Entry 7R21 (electron microscopy, 3.10 A resolution); this record covers chains P and R of the 19 polymer chains in the assembly.

== Chain P ==
Protein: Type I-A CRISPR-associated protein Cas5
From: Pyrococcus furiosus DSM 3638
UniProtKB: A0A5C0XNV9 (A0A5C0XNV9_PYRFU); aligned to UniProt positions 1-256 over residues 1-256 (the alignment contains insertions or deletions, so no single offset holds)
Chain sequence (256 residues; row label = number of the first residue in the row):
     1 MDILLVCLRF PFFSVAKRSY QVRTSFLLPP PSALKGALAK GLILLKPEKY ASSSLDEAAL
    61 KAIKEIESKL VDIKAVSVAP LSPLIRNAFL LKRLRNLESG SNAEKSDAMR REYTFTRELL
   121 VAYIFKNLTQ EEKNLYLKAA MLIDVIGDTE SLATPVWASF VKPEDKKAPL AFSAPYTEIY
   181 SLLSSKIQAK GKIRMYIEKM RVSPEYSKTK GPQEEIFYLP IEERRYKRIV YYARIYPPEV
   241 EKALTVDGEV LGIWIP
Not modelled in the structure: 183-193, 208-212

== Chain R ==
Molecule: CrRNA
From: Escherichia coli
Sequence (62 nucleotides; each row starts with the number of its first residue):
     1 AUUGAAAGUU GUAGUAUGCG GUCCUUGCGG CUGAGAGCAC UUCAGGAGUU GCCCGCGCCA
    61 GC

== Chain P / chain R interface ==
Pairs across the interface (41; chain P residue first):
  Ser14(P) with G4(R), phosphate contact
  Val15(P) with U3(R), sugar contact; G4(R), phosphate contact
  Ala16(P) with U3(R), hydrogen bond to the sugar
  Lys17(P) with U3(R), base contact
  Arg18(P) with U3(R), hydrogen bond to the base
  Arg23(P) with G4(R), salt bridge to the phosphate
  Phe26(P) with U3(R), base contact
  Ser32(P) with U3(R), hydrogen bond to the phosphate
  Ala33(P) with U2(R), base contact
  Gly36(P) with U2(R), sugar contact
  Ala37(P) with U2(R), base contact
  Lys40(P) with A1(R), hydrogen bond to the base; U2(R), base contact
  Leu55(P) with A1(R), base contact
  Leu90(P) with U9(R), base contact
  Leu91(P) with U9(R), phosphate contact
  Lys92(P) with A7(R), hydrogen bond to the sugar; G8(R), hydrogen bond to the sugar; U9(R), hydrogen bond to the phosphate; U10(R), hydrogen bond to the sugar
  Arg93(P) with A7(R), sugar contact
  Leu94(P) with A7(R), base contact
  Asn96(P) with A6(R), base contact
  Leu97(P) with A6(R), base contact
  Ser106(P) with G8(R), phosphate contact
  Arg111(P) with G4(R), salt bridge to the phosphate
  Val145(P) with U2(R), hydrogen bond to the base
  Ile146(P) with U2(R), base contact
  Gly147(P) with U2(R), base contact; G4(R), sugar contact; A5(R), phosphate contact
  Asp148(P) with G4(R), sugar contact; A5(R), phosphate contact
  Thr149(P) with A5(R), hydrogen bond to the phosphate; A6(R), phosphate contact
  Arg201(P) with U3(R), salt bridge to the phosphate
  Pro204(P) with U3(R), phosphate contact
  Glu205(P) with U3(R), phosphate contact
  Tyr206(P) with A1(R), phosphate contact; U2(R), sugar contact
Other interface residues (no listed pair), chain P (36 interface residues in all): Ile43, Leu44, Ala59, Lys199, Glu214

== Summary ==
The interface between chain P and chain R involves 36 residues on one side and 10 on the other; the contacts
include 10 hydrogen bonds and 3 salt bridges. Polar pairs include Arg18(P)-U3(R), Lys40(P)-A1(R) and
Val145(P)-U2(R).
Here chain P is Type I-A CRISPR-associated protein Cas5 (Pyrococcus furiosus DSM 3638) and chain R is CrRNA
(Escherichia coli). Entry 7R21 (elongated Cascade complex from type I-A CRISPR-Cas system) was determined by
electron microscopy.
